6GHL - chains A and C of the 6 polymer chains in the assembly; structure by X-ray diffraction, 2.38 A resolution.

[Chain A (and C)]
Protein: Glyceraldehyde-3-phosphate dehydrogenase
Source organism: Thermosynechococcus elongatus (strain BP-1)
Notes: EC 1.2.1.-; chain C of this document is another copy of the same molecule, construct and numbering; everything in this record applies to it too
UniProtKB: Q8DIW5 (Q8DIW5_THEEB); residue numbers follow UniProt; this construct covers 1-337
Amino-acid sequence (339 residues; numbered -1 to 337; the number before each row is that of its first residue; numbers below 1 keep their minus sign (Gly-1 is residue -1)):
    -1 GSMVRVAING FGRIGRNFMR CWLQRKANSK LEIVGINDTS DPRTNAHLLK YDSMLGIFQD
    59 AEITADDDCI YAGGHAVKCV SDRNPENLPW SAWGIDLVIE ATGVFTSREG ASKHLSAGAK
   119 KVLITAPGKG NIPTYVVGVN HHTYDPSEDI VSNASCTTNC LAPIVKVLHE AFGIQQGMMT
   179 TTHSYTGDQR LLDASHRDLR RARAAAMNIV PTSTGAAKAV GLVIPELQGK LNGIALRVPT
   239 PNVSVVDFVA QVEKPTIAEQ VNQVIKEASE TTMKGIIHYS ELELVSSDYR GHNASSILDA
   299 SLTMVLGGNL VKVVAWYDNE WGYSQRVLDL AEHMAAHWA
Unresolved in the structure: -1
Sequence notes: expression tag (-1 to 0)
Residues lining bound ligands: NAD (nicotinamide-adenine-dinucleotide): Asn7, Gly8, Phe9, Gly10, Arg11, Ile12, Asn35, Asp36, Thr37, Asp80, Arg81, Ala99, Thr100, Gly101, Val102, Phe103, Thr123, Ala124, Ser153, Cys154, His181, Thr184, Asn317, Glu318, Tyr321

[Chain A / chain C interface]
Contacting residue pairs (93; chain A residue first):
  Gln174(A) - Leu304(C)
  Gln174(A) - Gly305(C)
  Gln174(A) - Leu308(C)
  Gly175(A) - Leu304(C)
  Gly175(A) - Leu308(C)
  Met176(A) - Met302(C)
  Met176(A) - Val303(C)  hydrophobic
  Met176(A) - Leu304(C)  hydrophobic
  Met176(A) - Leu308(C)
  Met176(A) - Lys310(C)
  Thr178(A) - Asp245(C)  hydrogen bond
  Thr178(A) - Lys310(C)  hydrogen bond
  Thr180(A) - Thr180(C)  hydrogen bond
  Thr180(A) - Ile207(C)
  Thr180(A) - Leu234(C)
  Thr180(A) - Val236(C)
  Arg198(A) - Leu280(C)
  Arg198(A) - Glu281(C)
  Arg198(A) - Leu282(C)  hydrogen bond (side chain-backbone)
  Arg198(A) - Val283(C)
  Arg198(A) - Asp297(C)  salt bridge
  Arg201(A) - Val283(C)
  Arg201(A) - Asp286(C)  salt bridge
  Met205(A) - Ser285(C)  hydrogen bond (backbone-side chain)
  Asn206(A) - Val283(C)
  Asn206(A) - Ser284(C)
  Asn206(A) - Ser285(C)  hydrogen bond
  Ile207(A) - Thr180(C)
  Ile207(A) - Val236(C)  hydrophobic
  Ile207(A) - Thr238(C)
  Ile207(A) - Val241(C)
  Ile207(A) - Val283(C)
  Ile207(A) - Ser284(C)  hydrogen bond (backbone-side chain)
  Ile207(A) - Trp314(C)
  Val208(A) - Val283(C)  hydrophobic
  Pro209(A) - Leu282(C)
  Pro209(A) - Leu300(C)  hydrophobic
  Pro209(A) - Trp314(C)  hydrophobic
  Gly227(A) - Leu304(C)
  Lys228(A) - Leu304(C)
  Leu229(A) - Leu304(C)
  Asn230(A) - Met302(C)
  Asn230(A) - Leu304(C)
  Gly231(A) - Met302(C)
  Ile232(A) - Met302(C)  hydrophobic
  Leu234(A) - Thr180(C)
  Val236(A) - Thr180(C)
  Val236(A) - Val236(C)  hydrophobic
  Pro237(A) - Pro237(C)
  Pro237(A) - Thr238(C)
  Thr238(A) - Pro237(C)
  Val241(A) - Ile207(C)
  Val243(A) - Leu234(C)  hydrophobic
  Asp245(A) - Thr178(C)  hydrogen bond
  Asp245(A) - Asp245(C)
  Val247(A) - Met176(C)  hydrophobic
  Val247(A) - Val247(C)  hydrophobic
  Leu280(A) - Arg198(C)
  Glu281(A) - Leu197(C)
  Glu281(A) - Arg198(C)
  Leu282(A) - Arg198(C)  hydrogen bond (backbone-side chain)
  Val283(A) - Arg198(C)
  Val283(A) - Arg201(C)
  Val283(A) - Asn206(C)
  Val283(A) - Ile207(C)
  Val283(A) - Val208(C)  hydrophobic
  Ser284(A) - Asn206(C)
  Ser284(A) - Ile207(C)  hydrogen bond (side chain-backbone)
  Ser285(A) - Met205(C)  hydrogen bond (side chain-backbone)
  Ser285(A) - Asn206(C)  hydrogen bond (backbone-side chain)
  Asp286(A) - Arg201(C)  salt bridge
  Asp297(A) - Arg198(C)  salt bridge
  Leu300(A) - Pro209(C)  hydrophobic
  Leu300(A) - Ile232(C)  hydrophobic
  Met302(A) - Met176(C)
  Met302(A) - Asn230(C)  hydrogen bond
  Met302(A) - Gly231(C)
  Met302(A) - Ile232(C)  hydrophobic
  Val303(A) - Met176(C)  hydrophobic
  Leu304(A) - Gln174(C)
  Leu304(A) - Gly175(C)
  Leu304(A) - Met176(C)  hydrophobic
  Leu304(A) - Lys228(C)
  Gly305(A) - Gln174(C)
  Leu308(A) - Gln174(C)
  Leu308(A) - Met176(C)
  Leu308(A) - Leu308(C)  hydrophobic
  Lys310(A) - Met176(C)
  Lys310(A) - Met177(C)  hydrogen bond (side chain-backbone)
  Lys310(A) - Thr178(C)  hydrogen bond
  Val312(A) - Ile232(C)  hydrophobic
  Trp314(A) - Ile207(C)
  Trp314(A) - Pro209(C)  hydrophobic
Also at the interface, not in a pair above, chain A (49 interface residues in all): Met177, Leu197, Gln249, Ser299, Asn307, Val309
Also at the interface, not in a pair above, chain C (48 interface residues in all): Gly227, Leu229, Val243, Gln249, Ser299, Asn307, Val312

[Summary]
49 residues of chain A and 48 residues of chain C are in contact; the contacts include 15 hydrogen bonds and 4
salt bridges. Polar pairs include Arg198(A)-Asp297(C), Arg201(A)-Asp286(C) and Thr178(A)-Asp245(C). Bound to
chain A: NAD.
Both chains are Glyceraldehyde-3-phosphate dehydrogenase (Thermosynechococcus elongatus (strain BP-1)). Entry
6GHL (cyanobacterial GAPDH with full-length CP12) was determined by X-ray diffraction, deposited together with
6GFO, 6GFQ, 6GG7, 6GHR and 6GVE.
